3J22 - chains A and B of the 3 polymer chains in the assembly; structure by electron microscopy, 6.30 A resolution (low resolution: residue-level contacts below are approximate; hydrogen-bond / salt-bridge calls are withheld).

== Chain A ==
Molecule: capsid protein VP1
Organism: Human enterovirus 71
UniProt: B2ZUN0 (B2ZUN0_9ENTO); residues 73-297 here correspond to UniProt positions 638-862 (UniProt number = residue number + 565)
Amino-acid sequence (225 residues; each row starts with the number of its first residue):
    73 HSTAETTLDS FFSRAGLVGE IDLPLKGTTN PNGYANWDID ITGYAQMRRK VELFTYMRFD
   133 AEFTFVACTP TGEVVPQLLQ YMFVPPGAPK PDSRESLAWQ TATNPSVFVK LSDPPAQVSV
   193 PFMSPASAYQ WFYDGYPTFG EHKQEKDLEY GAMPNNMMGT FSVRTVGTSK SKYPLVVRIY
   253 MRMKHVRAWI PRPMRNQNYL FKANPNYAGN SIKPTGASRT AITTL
Not modelled in the structure: 211-217

== Chain B ==
Molecule: capsid protein VP0
Organism: Human enterovirus 71
UniProt: B2ZUN0 (B2ZUN0_9ENTO); residues 13-249 here correspond to UniProt positions 82-318 (UniProt number = residue number + 69)
Amino-acid sequence (237 residues; each row starts with the number of its first residue):
    13 VAQLTIGNST ITTQEAANII VGYGEWPSYC SDSDATAVDK PTRPDVSVNR FYTLDTKLWE
    73 KSSKGWYWKF PDVLTETGVF GQNAQFHYLY RSGFCIHVQC NASKFHQGAL LVAVLPEYVI
   133 GTVAGGTGTE DTHPPYKQTQ PGADGFELQH PYVLDAGIPI SQLTVCPHQW INLRTNNCAT
   193 IIVPYINALP FDSALNHCNF GLLVVPISPL DYDQGATPVI PITITLAPMC SEFAGLR
From the paper describing this entry:
  - conformationally variable residues (helix shift): Lys52, Thr54, Val58

== Chain A / chain B interface ==
Residue-residue contacts (93):
  Thr127(A) - Glu129(B)
  Tyr128(A) - Glu129(B)
  Tyr128(A) - Ile198(B)
  Tyr128(A) - Asn199(B)
  Ala198(A) - Leu201(B)
  Ser199(A) - Ala200(B)
  Ala200(A) - Ala200(B)
  Gln202(A) - Glu129(B)
  Gln202(A) - Ala200(B)
  Phe204(A) - Glu129(B)
  Phe204(A) - Val131(B)
  Tyr205(A) - Glu129(B)
  Tyr205(A) - Val131(B)
  Tyr205(A) - His209(B)
  Asp206(A) - Lys81(B)
  Asp206(A) - Glu129(B)
  Asp206(A) - Tyr130(B)
  Asp206(A) - Val131(B)
  Asp206(A) - Thr151(B)
  Asp206(A) - His209(B)
  Asp206(A) - Cys210(B)
  Gly207(A) - Asn208(B)
  Tyr208(A) - Pro147(B)
  Tyr208(A) - Thr151(B)
  Tyr208(A) - Gln152(B)
  Tyr208(A) - Asn208(B)
  Thr210(A) - Asn208(B)
  Lys218(A) - His145(B)
  Lys218(A) - Pro146(B)
  Lys218(A) - Pro147(B)
  Lys218(A) - Tyr148(B)
  Asp219(A) - His145(B)
  Leu220(A) - His145(B)
  Tyr222(A) - Lys81(B)
  Tyr222(A) - Tyr130(B)
  Tyr222(A) - Val131(B)
  Tyr222(A) - Ile132(B)
  Tyr222(A) - Thr151(B)
  Ile262(A) - Tyr35(B)
  Ile262(A) - Pro128(B)
  Ile262(A) - Ile198(B)
  Pro263(A) - Val177(B)
  Arg264(A) - Leu127(B)
  Arg264(A) - Pro128(B)
  Arg264(A) - Glu129(B)
  Pro265(A) - Ile170(B)
  Pro265(A) - Pro171(B)
  Pro265(A) - Gln174(B)
  Pro265(A) - Leu175(B)
  Pro265(A) - Val177(B)
  Met266(A) - Pro171(B)
  Met266(A) - Gln174(B)
  Arg267(A) - Ala168(B)
  Arg267(A) - Gly169(B)
  Asn268(A) - Val165(B)
  Asn268(A) - Gly169(B)
  Asn268(A) - Ile170(B)
  Asn268(A) - Pro171(B)
  Gln269(A) - Val165(B)
  Gln269(A) - Gly169(B)
  Leu272(A) - Ala136(B)
  Leu272(A) - Gly140(B)
  Phe273(A) - Gly140(B)
  Phe273(A) - Glu142(B)
  Phe273(A) - Asp143(B)
  Asn276(A) - Asp143(B)
  Asn276(A) - His145(B)
  Pro277(A) - Val131(B)
  Pro277(A) - Gly133(B)
  Pro277(A) - Ala168(B)
  Asn278(A) - Gly133(B)
  Asn278(A) - Thr134(B)
  Asn278(A) - Ala136(B)
  Asn278(A) - Thr144(B)
  Tyr279(A) - Gly133(B)
  Tyr279(A) - Thr134(B)
  Tyr279(A) - Val135(B)
  Tyr279(A) - Ala136(B)
  Tyr279(A) - His162(B)
  Tyr279(A) - Val165(B)
  Tyr279(A) - Asp167(B)
  Tyr279(A) - Ala168(B)
  Tyr279(A) - Gly169(B)
  Ala280(A) - Val135(B)
  Ala280(A) - Gly138(B)
  Gly281(A) - Val135(B)
  Gly281(A) - Gly138(B)
  Asn282(A) - Gly138(B)
  Ile284(A) - His162(B)
  Lys285(A) - Tyr164(B)
  Pro286(A) - Tyr164(B)
  Thr287(A) - Tyr164(B)
  Thr287(A) - Pro171(B)
Also at the interface, not in a pair above, chain B (45 interface residues in all): Thr139, Ser173, Cys178, Phe212

== Summary ==
Chain A and chain B form an interface of 37 and 45 residues respectively. From the paper: conformational
variability at Lys52(B), Thr54(B) and Val58(B).
Chain A is capsid protein VP1 and chain B is capsid protein VP0, both from Human enterovirus 71; the
structure, The Enterovirus 71 A-particle, was determined by electron microscopy (same publication as 3J23).
